Entry 3T3O (X-ray diffraction, 2.50 A resolution); this record covers chains A and B.

[Chain A]
Protein: Metal dependent hydrolase
From: Thermus thermophilus HB27
Notes: EC 3.-.-.-; fragment: rnase j
UniProtKB: Q72JJ7 (Q72JJ7_THET2); residues 2-554 here correspond to UniProt positions 20-572 (UniProt number = residue number + 18)
Sequence (562 residues; numbered -7 to 554; the number before each row is that of its first residue; numbers below 1 keep their minus sign (Met-7 is residue -7)):
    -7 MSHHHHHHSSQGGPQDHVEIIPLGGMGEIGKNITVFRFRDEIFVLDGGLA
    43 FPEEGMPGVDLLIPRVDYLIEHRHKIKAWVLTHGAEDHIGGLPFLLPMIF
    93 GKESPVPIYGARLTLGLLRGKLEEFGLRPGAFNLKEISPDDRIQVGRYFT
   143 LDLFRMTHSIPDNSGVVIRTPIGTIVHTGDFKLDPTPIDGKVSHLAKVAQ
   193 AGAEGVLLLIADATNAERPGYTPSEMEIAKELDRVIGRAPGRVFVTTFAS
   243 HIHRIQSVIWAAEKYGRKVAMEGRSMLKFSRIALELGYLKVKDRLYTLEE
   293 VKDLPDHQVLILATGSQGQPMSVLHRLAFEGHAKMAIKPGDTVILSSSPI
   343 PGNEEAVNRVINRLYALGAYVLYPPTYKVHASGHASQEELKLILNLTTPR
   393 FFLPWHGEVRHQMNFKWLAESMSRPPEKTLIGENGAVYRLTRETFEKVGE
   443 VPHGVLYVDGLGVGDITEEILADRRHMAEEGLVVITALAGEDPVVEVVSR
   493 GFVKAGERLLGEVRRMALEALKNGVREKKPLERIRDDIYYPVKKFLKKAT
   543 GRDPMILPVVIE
Unresolved in the structure: -7 to 1
Differences from the reference sequence: expression tag (-7 to 1); engineered mutation Ala77 (His95 in Q72JJ7)
Ion coordination: Zn2+: Asp79, His80, Asp172, His398
Swiss-Prot annotation at these positions:
  - binding site (Zn(2+)): His75, Asp79, His80, His150, Asp172, His398
  - binding site (substrate): Ala241 to His243, His372 to His376
  - site: Ala42 (Substrate binding)

[Chain B]
Molecule: O2'methyl-RNA
Sequence (5 nucleotides; row label = number of the first residue in the row):
   901 CUGGU
Modified / non-standard residues: OMC (o2'-methylycytidine-5'-monophosphate) at position 901, OMU (o2'-methyluridine 5'-monophosphate) at position 902, OMG (o2'-methylguanosine-5'-monophosphate) at position 903, OMG (o2'-methylguanosine-5'-monophosphate) at position 904

[How chain A and chain B interact]
Pairs across the interface - 41 pairs, chain A then chain B:
  Ile21(A) with OMC_901(B), sugar contact
  Phe43(A) with OMU_902(B), base contact; OMG_903(B), base contact
  Asp52(A) with OMG_903(B), hydrogen bond to the base
  Leu53(A) with OMG_903(B), base contact
  Asp79(A) with OMC_901(B), base contact
  Thr239(A) with OMG_903(B), phosphate contact
  Phe240(A) with OMC_901(B), sugar contact; OMU_902(B), phosphate contact; OMG_903(B), phosphate contact
  Ala241(A) with OMG_903(B), hydrogen bond to the phosphate
  Ser242(A) with OMU_902(B), hydrogen bond to the phosphate
  His243(A) with OMC_901(B), salt bridge to the phosphate; OMU_902(B), phosphate contact
  Gly265(A) with OMG_904(B), phosphate contact
  Arg266(A) with OMG_904(B), hydrogen bond to the base; U905(B), phosphate contact
  Ser267(A) with OMG_903(B), sugar contact; OMG_904(B), hydrogen bond to the phosphate
  Thr306(A) with OMG_903(B), phosphate contact; OMG_904(B), hydrogen bond to the phosphate
  Ser308(A) with OMG_903(B), phosphate contact
  Gln309(A) with OMU_902(B), base contact
  Gln311(A) with OMU_902(B), hydrogen bond to the sugar; OMG_903(B), sugar contact
  Met313(A) with OMG_903(B), base contact; OMG_904(B), sugar contact; U905(B), sugar contact
  Ser314(A) with OMG_903(B), sugar contact; OMG_904(B), phosphate contact
  Val315(A) with OMG_904(B), phosphate contact
  Arg318(A) with U905(B), salt bridge to the phosphate
  Ile342(A) with OMC_901(B), sugar contact; OMU_902(B), base contact
  Pro343(A) with OMC_901(B), base contact
  Asn345(A) with OMU_902(B), hydrogen bond to the base
  His372(A) with OMC_901(B), salt bridge to the phosphate
  Ser374(A) with OMC_901(B), phosphate contact
  Gly375(A) with OMC_901(B), hydrogen bond to the phosphate
  His376(A) with OMC_901(B), salt bridge to the phosphate
  His398(A) with OMC_901(B), base contact
Interface residues without a listed pair, chain A (37 interface residues in all): Pro44, Glu78, Glu116, His150, Ser151, Thr206, Gly323, Ala373

[Overview]
37 residues of chain A and 5 residues of chain B are in contact, with 9 hydrogen bonds and 4 salt bridges.
Among the polar pairs are Asp52(A)-OMG_903(B), Arg266(A)-OMG_904(B) and Asn345(A)-OMU_902(B). UniProt lists 6
Zn2+-binding residues and 8 substrate-binding residues on chain A.
Here chain A is Metal dependent hydrolase (Thermus thermophilus HB27) and chain B is O2'methyl-RNA. Entry 3T3O
(Molecular basis for the recognition and cleavage of RNA (CUGG) by the bifunctional 5'-3' exo/endoribonuclease
RNase ...) was determined by X-ray diffraction together with 3T3N from the same study.
